PDB entry 6O5N | X-ray diffraction, 3.00 A resolution | chains B and E of the 6 polymer chains in the assembly

# Chain B
Name: Tubulin beta-2B chain
Source organism: Sus scrofa
UniProt: A0A287AGU7 (A0A287AGU7_PIG); residues 1-445 here = UniProt positions 1-445
Sequence (445 residues; each row starts with the number of its first residue):
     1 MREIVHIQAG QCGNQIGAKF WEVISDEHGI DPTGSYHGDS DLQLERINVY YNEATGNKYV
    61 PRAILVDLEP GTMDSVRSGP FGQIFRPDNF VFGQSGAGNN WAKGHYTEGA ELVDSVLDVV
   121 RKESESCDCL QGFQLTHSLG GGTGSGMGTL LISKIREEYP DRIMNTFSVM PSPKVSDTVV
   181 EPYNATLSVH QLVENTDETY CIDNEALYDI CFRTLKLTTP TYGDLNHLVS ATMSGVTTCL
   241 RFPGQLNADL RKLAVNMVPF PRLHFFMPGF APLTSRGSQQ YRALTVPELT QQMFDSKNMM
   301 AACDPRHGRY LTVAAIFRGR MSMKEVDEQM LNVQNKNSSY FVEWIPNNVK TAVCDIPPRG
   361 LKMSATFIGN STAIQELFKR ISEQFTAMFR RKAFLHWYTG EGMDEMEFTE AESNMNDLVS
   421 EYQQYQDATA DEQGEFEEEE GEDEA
Not modelled in the structure: 1, 429-445
Metal / ion sites: Mg2+: Q11, D177 (together with GDP)
Residues lining bound ligands:
  - GDP (guanosine-5'-diphosphate): A9, G10, Q11, C12, Q15, I16, D67, N99, S138, G140, G141, G142, T143, G144, S145, V169, P171, V175, D177, E181, N204, L207, Y222, L225, N226
  - QW9 ([2-(4-methyl-1H-indol-3-yl)-1H-imidazol-5-yl](3,4,5-trimethoxyphenyl)methanone): G235, V236, C239, L240, L246, N247, A248, D249, L250, K252, L253, N256, M257, T312, V313, A314, A315, I316, N347, N348, V349, K350, A352, I368

# Chain E
Name: Stathmin-4
Source organism: Homo sapiens
UniProt: Q9H169 (STMN4_HUMAN); residues 5-145 here correspond to UniProt positions 49-189 (UniProt number = residue number + 44)
Sequence (143 residues; numbered 3 to 145; the number before each row is that of its first residue):
     3 MADMEVIELN KCTSGQSFEV ILKPPSFDGV PEFNASLPRR RDPSLEEIQK KLEAAEERRK
    63 YQEAELLKHL AEKREHEREV IQKAIEENNN FIKMAKEKLA QKMESNKENR EAHLAAMLER
   123 LQEKDKHAEE VRKNKELKEE ASR
Not modelled in the structure: 3-5, 29-43, 142-145
Construct notes: expression tag (3-4)
UniProt features mapped onto this chain:
  - modified residue: S46 (Phosphoserine)

# Chain B / chain E interface
Residue-residue contacts (20; chain B residue first):
  Y106(B) - H78(E)  hydrogen bond
  Y106(B) - E79(E)
  Y106(B) - V82(E)  hydrophobic
  L150(B) - E79(E)
  S153(B) - L72(E)
  S153(B) - R76(E)  hydrogen bond
  K154(B) - R76(E)
  K154(B) - E79(E)  salt bridge
  R156(B) - L68(E)
  E157(B) - L72(E)
  E157(B) - R76(E)  salt bridge
  P160(B) - E65(E)
  E194(B) - H71(E)
  E401(B) - V82(E)
  E401(B) - A86(E)
  G402(B) - V82(E)
  G402(B) - K85(E)
  G402(B) - A86(E)
  D404(B) - K85(E)  salt bridge
  E407(B) - H78(E)  salt bridge
Interface residues without a listed pair, chain B (17 interface residues in all): T107, Q191, T399, G400, M403
Interface residues without a listed pair, chain E (14 interface residues in all): L69, K75, I83, E89

# Summary
17 residues of chain B and 14 residues of chain E are in contact, with 2 hydrogen bonds and 4 salt bridges.
Polar pairs include K154(B)-E79(E), E157(B)-R76(E) and D404(B)-K85(E). Ligands of chain B: GDP and compound
QW9. Q11(B) and D177(B) form the Mg2+ site.
Chain B is Tubulin beta-2B chain (Sus scrofa) and chain E is Stathmin-4 (Homo sapiens); the structure,
Tubulin-RB3_SLD-TTL in complex with compound 10ab, was determined by X-ray diffraction, deposited together
with 6O5M and 6O61.
